Entry 8S50 (electron microscopy, 3.33 A resolution); this record covers chains B and A of the 8 polymer chains in the assembly.

# Chain B (and A)
Name: Pentraxin-related protein PTX3
From: Homo sapiens
Notes: chain A of this document is another copy of the same molecule, construct and numbering; everything in this record applies to it too
UniProtKB: P26022 (PTX3_HUMAN); residues 18-381 here = UniProt positions 18-381
Sequence (364 residues; numbered 18 to 381; the number before each row is that of its first residue):
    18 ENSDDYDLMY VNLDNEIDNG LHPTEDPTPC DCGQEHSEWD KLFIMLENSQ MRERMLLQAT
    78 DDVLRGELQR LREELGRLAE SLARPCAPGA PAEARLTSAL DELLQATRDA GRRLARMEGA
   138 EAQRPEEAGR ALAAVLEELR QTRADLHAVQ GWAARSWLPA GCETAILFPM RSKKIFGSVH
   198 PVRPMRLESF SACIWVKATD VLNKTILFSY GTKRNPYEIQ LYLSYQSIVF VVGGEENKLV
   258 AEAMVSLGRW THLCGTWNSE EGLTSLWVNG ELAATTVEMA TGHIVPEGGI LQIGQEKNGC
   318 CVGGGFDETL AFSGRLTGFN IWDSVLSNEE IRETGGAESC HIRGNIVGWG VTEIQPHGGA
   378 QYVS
Disordered / not traced: 18-150
Construct notes: variant D48 (Ala in P26022)
Curated features (UniProtKB/Swiss-Prot):
  - glycosylation: N220 (N-linked (GlcNAc...) asparagine)
Disulfides: C179-C357, C210-C271
Glycans and other covalent adducts: N-acetylglucosamine (NAG) linked to N220
What the authors report for this chain:
  - self-association interface (contacts with another copy of this molecule); pairs are residue here / residue on that copy: R172-S381, K214-E180 (salt bridge)
  - contacts within the chain: Y234-E313, C317-C318 (disulfide)
  - post-translational modification sites: N220

# Chain B / chain A interface
Inter-chain disulfides: C317(B)-C318(A), C318(B)-C317(A)
Contacting residue pairs - 29 pairs, chain B then chain A:
  F193(B) - C318(A)  hydrophobic
  S195(B) - C318(A)  hydrogen bond (side chain-backbone)
  H197(B) - V319(A)
  K230(B) - P233(A)
  K230(B) - Y234(A)
  K230(B) - E313(A)  salt bridge
  K230(B) - K314(A)
  K230(B) - N315(A)
  R231(B) - R231(A)
  R231(B) - Y234(A)  hydrogen bond
  R231(B) - E252(A)  salt bridge
  P233(B) - K230(A)
  Y234(B) - K230(A)  hydrogen bond
  Y234(B) - R231(A)  hydrogen bond
  E252(B) - R231(A)  salt bridge
  I307(B) - N315(A)
  E313(B) - K230(A)  salt bridge
  K314(B) - K230(A)
  K314(B) - N315(A)
  N315(B) - K230(A)
  N315(B) - I307(A)
  G316(B) - C318(A)
  C317(B) - C317(A)
  C317(B) - C318(A)  disulfide
  C318(B) - F193(A)  hydrophobic
  C318(B) - S195(A)
  C318(B) - G316(A)
  C318(B) - C317(A)  disulfide
  V319(B) - H197(A)
Interface residues without a listed pair, chain B (18 interface residues in all): F323, H374
Interface residues without a listed pair, chain A (19 interface residues in all): F323, Q372, H374

# Overview
18 residues of chain B face 19 of chain A across their interface, with 2 disulfide bonds, 4 hydrogen bonds and
4 salt bridges. Among the polar pairs are K230(B)-E313(A), R231(B)-E252(A) and S195(B)-C318(A). Covalently
linked N-acetylglucosamine: at N220(B). From the paper: a modification site at N220(B); a self-association
interface involving R172(B) and K214(B).
Chain B and chain A are both Pentraxin-related protein PTX3 (Homo sapiens); the structure, Cryo-EM structure
of the C terminal region of PTX3 with a section of coiled-coil, was determined by electron microscopy together
with 8PVQ from the same study.
